6FCZ - chains C and H of the 5 polymer chains in the assembly; structure by electron microscopy, 10.00 A resolution (very low resolution: no residue pairs are listed; an interface is given only as per-side residue counts).

Chain C:
Name: Complement C1q subcomponent subunit C
Source organism: Homo sapiens
UniProtKB: P02747 (C1QC_HUMAN); residues 89-217 here correspond to UniProt positions 117-245 (UniProt number = residue number + 28)
Sequence (129 residues; each row starts with the number of its first residue):
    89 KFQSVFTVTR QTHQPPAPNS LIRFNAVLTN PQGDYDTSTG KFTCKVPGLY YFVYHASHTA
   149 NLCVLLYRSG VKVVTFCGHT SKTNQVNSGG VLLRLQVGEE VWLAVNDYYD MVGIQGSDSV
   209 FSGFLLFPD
Disulfide bonds: Cys151-Cys165

Chain H:
Name: Immunoglobulin gamma-1 heavy chain
Source organism: Homo sapiens
UniProtKB: P0DOX5 (IGG1_HUMAN); residues 232-447 here correspond to UniProt positions 234-449 (UniProt number = residue number + 2)
Sequence (216 residues; row label = number of the first residue in the row):
   232 PELLGGPSVF LFPPKPKDTL MISRTPEVTC VVVDVSHEDP EVKFNWYVDG VEVHNAKTKP
   292 REEQYNSTYR VVSVLTVLHQ DWLNGKEYKC KVSNKALPAP IEKTISKAKG QPREPQVYTL
   352 PPSRDELTKN QVSLTCLVKG FYPSDIAVEW ESNGQPENNY KTTPPVLDSD GSFFLYSKLT
   412 VDKSRWQQGN VFSCSVMHEA LHNHYTQKSL SLSPGK
Disulfide bonds: Cys261-Cys321, Cys367-Cys425
Swiss-Prot annotation at these positions:
  - glycosylation: Asn297 (N-linked (GlcNAc...) (complex) asparagine)
What the authors report for this chain:
  - post-translational modification sites: Asn297
  - conformationally variable residues (domain motion): Pro329

Interface between chain C and chain H:
At this resolution (10 A) residue pairs are not listed: 7 residues of chain C and 9 of chain H lie at the interface.
The authors on this interface:
  - residue pairs: Asp195(C)-Lys322(H)

Overview:
7 residues of chain C face 9 of chain H across their interface. The paper describes a contact between
Asp195(C) and Lys322(H). From the paper: a modification site at Asn297(H); conformational variability at
Pro329(H).
Chain C is Complement C1q subcomponent subunit C and chain H is Immunoglobulin gamma-1 heavy chain, both from
Homo sapiens; the structure, Model of gC1q-Fc complex based on 7A EM map, was determined by electron
microscopy.
